7Y0H - chains J and L of the 12 polymer chains in the assembly; structure by electron microscopy, 3.56 A resolution.

Chain J:
Protein: Immunoglobulin J chain
Source organism: Homo sapiens
UniProt: P01591 (IGJ_HUMAN); residues 1-136 here correspond to UniProt positions 24-159 (UniProt number = residue number + 23)
Sequence (136 residues; each row starts with the number of its first residue):
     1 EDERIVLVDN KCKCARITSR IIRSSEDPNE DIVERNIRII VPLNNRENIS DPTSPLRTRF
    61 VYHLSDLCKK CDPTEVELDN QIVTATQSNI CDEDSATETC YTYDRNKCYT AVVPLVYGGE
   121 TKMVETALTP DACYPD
Disordered / not traced: 1-2, 70-97
Disulfide bonds: Cys-12/Cys-100, Cys-108/Cys-133
Covalently attached groups: N-acetylglucosamine (NAG) linked to Asn-48
Small-molecule neighbours: N-acetylglucosamine (NAG; 2-acetamido-2-deoxy-beta-D-glucopyranose): Arg-4, Arg-20, Ile-22, Glu-34, Asn-36
UniProt features mapped onto this chain:
  - glycosylation: Asn-48 (N-linked (GlcNAc...) (complex) asparagine)

Chain L:
Protein: Immunoglobulin heavy constant mu
Source organism: Homo sapiens
UniProt: P01871 (IGHM_HUMAN); residues 229-576 here correspond to UniProt positions 106-453 (UniProt number = residue number - 123)
Sequence (383 residues; each row starts with the number of its first residue):
   194 ASAWSHPQFE KGGGSGGGSG GSAWSHPQFE KIDTTIAELP PKVSVFVPPR DGFFGNPRKS
   254 KLICQATGFS PRQIQVSWLR EGKQVGSGVT TDQVQAEAKE SGPTTYKVTS TLTIKESDWL
   314 GQSMFTCRVD HRGLTFQQNA SSMCVPDQDT AIRVFAIPPS FASIFLTKST KLTCLVTDLT
   374 TYDSVTISWT RQNGEAVKTH TNISESHPNA TFSAVGEASI CEDDWNSGER FTCTVTHTDL
   434 PSPLKQTISR PKGVALHRPD VYLLPPAREQ LNLRESATIT CLVTGFSPAD VFVQWMQRGQ
   494 PLSPEKYVTS APMPEPQAPG RYFAHSILTV SEEEWNTGET YTCVVAHEAL PNRVTERTVD
   554 KSTGKPTLYN VSLVMSDTAG TCY
Disordered / not traced: 194-344, 445-448
Disulfide bonds: Cys-367/Cys-426, Cys-474/Cys-536
Covalently attached groups: N-acetylglucosamine (NAG) linked to Asn-563
Sequence notes: expression tag (194-228)
UniProt features mapped onto this chain:
  - glycosylation (N-linked (GlcNAc...) asparagine): Asn-332 (complex), Asn-395, Asn-402

Interface between chain J and chain L:
Pairs across the interface (58):
  Ile-5(J) / Ser-555(L)
  Lys-11(J) / Cys-575(L)
  Cys-14(J) / Cys-575(L)  hydrogen bond
  Arg-16(J) / Tyr-576(L)
  Ser-19(J) / Ser-555(L)
  Ile-21(J) / Lys-554(L)
  Ile-21(J) / Ser-555(L)
  Arg-23(J) / Asn-529(L)  hydrogen bond (side chain-backbone)
  Arg-23(J) / Thr-530(L)
  Arg-23(J) / Gly-531(L)
  Arg-23(J) / Lys-554(L)
  Pro-28(J) / Asn-529(L)
  Asn-29(J) / Arg-461(L)
  Asn-29(J) / Leu-464(L)
  Asn-29(J) / Arg-467(L)
  Asn-29(J) / Glu-525(L)
  Asn-29(J) / Asn-529(L)
  Glu-30(J) / Arg-461(L)
  Asp-31(J) / Arg-461(L)
  Asp-31(J) / Asn-529(L)  hydrogen bond
  Val-33(J) / Lys-554(L)
  Val-33(J) / Ser-555(L)
  Val-33(J) / Lys-558(L)
  Val-33(J) / Pro-559(L)
  Val-33(J) / Thr-560(L)  hydrogen bond (backbone-backbone)
  Val-33(J) / Leu-561(L)
  Glu-34(J) / Leu-561(L)
  Arg-35(J) / Pro-559(L)
  Arg-35(J) / Leu-561(L)  hydrogen bond (backbone-backbone)
  Arg-35(J) / Tyr-562(L)
  Asn-36(J) / Asn-563(L)
  Ile-37(J) / Val-564(L)
  Ile-37(J) / Ser-565(L)
  Arg-38(J) / Ser-565(L)
  Arg-38(J) / Tyr-576(L)
  Ile-39(J) / Leu-566(L)
  Ile-39(J) / Val-567(L)  hydrogen bond (backbone-backbone)
  Ile-40(J) / Val-567(L)
  Ile-40(J) / Ser-569(L)
  Val-41(J) / Val-567(L)  hydrogen bond (backbone-backbone)
  Val-41(J) / Met-568(L)  hydrophobic
  Val-41(J) / Ser-569(L)
  Pro-42(J) / Ser-569(L)
  Pro-42(J) / Ala-572(L)
  Leu-43(J) / Met-568(L)  hydrophobic
  Leu-43(J) / Ser-569(L)
  Asn-44(J) / Ala-572(L)
  Asn-45(J) / Ala-572(L)  hydrogen bond (side chain-backbone)
  Asn-45(J) / Gly-573(L)
  Thr-102(J) / Ala-572(L)
  Thr-102(J) / Gly-573(L)
  Thr-102(J) / Thr-574(L)
  Thr-102(J) / Cys-575(L)
  Tyr-103(J) / Gly-573(L)  hydrogen bond (backbone-backbone)
  Tyr-103(J) / Cys-575(L)
  Arg-105(J) / Thr-574(L)  hydrogen bond
  Arg-105(J) / Cys-575(L)  hydrogen bond (side chain-backbone)
  Arg-105(J) / Tyr-576(L)
Interface residues without a listed pair, chain J (28 interface residues in all): Ile-32
Interface residues without a listed pair, chain L (29 interface residues in all): Glu-526, Asp-570, Thr-571

In short:
28 residues of chain J face 29 of chain L across their interface, with 11 hydrogen bonds. Among the polar
pairs are Cys-14(J)/Cys-575(L), Arg-23(J)/Asn-529(L) and Asp-31(J)/Asn-529(L). Chain J binds
N-acetylglucosamine. Covalently linked N-acetylglucosamine: at Asn-48(J). N-acetylglucosamine is covalently
linked to Asn-563(L).
Chain J is Immunoglobulin J chain and chain L is Immunoglobulin heavy constant mu, both from Homo sapiens; the
structure, Cryo-EM structure of human IgM-Fc in complex with the J chain and the P. falciparum VAR2CSA ...,
was determined by electron microscopy, deposited together with 7Y0J, 7Y09 and 7YG2.
